4AXG - chains A and C; structure by X-ray diffraction, 2.80 A resolution.

== Chain A ==
Name: Eukaryotic translation initiation factor 4E
Source organism: Drosophila melanogaster
Notes: fragment: eukaryotic translation initiation factor 4e
UniProt: P48598 (IF4E_DROME); residue numbers follow UniProt; this construct covers 1-248
Amino-acid sequence (248 residues; each row starts with the number of its first residue):
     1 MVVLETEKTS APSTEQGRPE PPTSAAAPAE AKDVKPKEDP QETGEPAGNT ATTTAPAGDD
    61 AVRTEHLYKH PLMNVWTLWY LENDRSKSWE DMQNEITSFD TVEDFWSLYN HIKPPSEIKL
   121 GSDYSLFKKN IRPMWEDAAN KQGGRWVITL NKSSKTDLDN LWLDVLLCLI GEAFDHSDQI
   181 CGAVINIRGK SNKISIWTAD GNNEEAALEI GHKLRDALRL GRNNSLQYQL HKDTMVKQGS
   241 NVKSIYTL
Disordered / not traced: 1-65, 239-240

== Chain C ==
Name: Protein cup
Source organism: Drosophila melanogaster
UniProt: Q9VMA3 (CUP_DROME); numbering as in UniProt (aligned over 296-425)
Amino-acid sequence (130 residues; each row starts with the number of its first residue):
   296 STGIHKPGSL RAPKAVRPTT APVVSSKPVK SYTRSRLMDI RNGMFNALMH RSKESFVMPR
   356 IATCDDIELE GRLRRMNIWR TSDGTRFRTR STTANLNMNN NNNNECMPAF FKNKNKPNLI
   416 SDESIIQSQP
Disordered / not traced: 296-317, 340-361, 377-425
Swiss-Prot annotation at these positions:
  - motif: Y327 to M333 (YXXXXLphi motif 1), E363 to R369 (YXXXXLphi motif 2)
  - modified residue (Phosphoserine): S347, S350
  - mutagenesis: Y327 (Y327A: Strong reduction in interaction with eIF4E1. Strong reduction in interaction with eIF4E1; when associated with A-332 and A-348. Complete loss of interaction with eIF4E1 ...), L332 to M333 (Reduction in interaction with eIF4E1. Strong reduction in interaction with eIF4E1; when associated with A-327), L364 (L364A: Mild reduction in interaction with eIF4E1. Complete loss of interaction with eIF4E1; when associated with A-327 and A-368), L368 (L368A: Mild reduction in interaction with eIF4E1. Complete loss of interaction with eIF4E1; when associated with A-327 and A-364)

== Interface between chain A and chain C ==
Pairs across the interface (42):
  H70(A) with Y327(C); R331(C), hydrogen bond; I335(C)
  P71(A) with K325(C); Y327(C), hydrogen bond (backbone-side chain)
  M73(A) with P323(C); V324(C), hydrophobic; K325(C)
  Y80(A) with I373(C), hydrophobic
  N94(A) with M371(C)
  E95(A) with R367(C), hydrogen bond (backbone-side chain)
  I96(A) with L364(C); R367(C), hydrogen bond (backbone-side chain); L368(C), hydrophobic; M371(C), hydrophobic
  T97(A) with L364(C)
  V102(A) with L332(C), hydrophobic; I335(C), hydrophobic
  E103(A) with I335(C); M339(C)
  W106(A) with L332(C), hydrogen bond (side chain-backbone); R336(C)
  N110(A) with R336(C), hydrogen bond; R375(C), hydrogen bond (backbone-side chain)
  H111(A) with I373(C); W374(C); R375(C), hydrogen bond (backbone-backbone)
  I112(A) with L368(C), hydrophobic; I373(C); R375(C), hydrogen bond (backbone-side chain)
  K113(A) with N372(C), hydrogen bond (side chain-backbone); I373(C), hydrogen bond (backbone-backbone); W374(C); R375(C)
  Y124(A) with I373(C)
  D164(A) with R329(C), salt bridge
  L167(A) with R329(C); L332(C), hydrophobic
  G171(A) with S326(C); Y327(C), hydrogen bond (backbone-backbone)
  E172(A) with K325(C); S326(C)
Other interface residues (no listed pair), chain A (26 interface residues in all): L72, S107, L108, Y109, P114, I170
Other interface residues (no listed pair), chain C (21 interface residues in all): M333, T376

== Summary ==
26 residues of chain A face 21 of chain C across their interface, with 12 hydrogen bonds and 1 salt bridge.
Among the polar pairs are D164(A)-R329(C), H70(A)-R331(C) and P71(A)-Y327(C). Curated annotation (UniProt)
lists 5 mutagenesis sites on chain C.
Chain A is Eukaryotic translation initiation factor 4E and chain C is Protein cup, both from Drosophila
melanogaster; the structure, Structure of eIF4E-Cup complex, was determined by X-ray diffraction.
